2YFI - chains K and L of the 6 polymer chains in the assembly; structure by X-ray diffraction, 2.15 A resolution.

[Chain K]
Name: Biphenyl dioxygenase subunit alpha
Source organism: Burkholderia xenovorans
Notes: EC 1.14.12.18
UniProt: P37333 (BPHA_BURXL); numbering as in UniProt (aligned over 1-459)
Chain sequence (459 residues; row label = number of the first residue in the row):
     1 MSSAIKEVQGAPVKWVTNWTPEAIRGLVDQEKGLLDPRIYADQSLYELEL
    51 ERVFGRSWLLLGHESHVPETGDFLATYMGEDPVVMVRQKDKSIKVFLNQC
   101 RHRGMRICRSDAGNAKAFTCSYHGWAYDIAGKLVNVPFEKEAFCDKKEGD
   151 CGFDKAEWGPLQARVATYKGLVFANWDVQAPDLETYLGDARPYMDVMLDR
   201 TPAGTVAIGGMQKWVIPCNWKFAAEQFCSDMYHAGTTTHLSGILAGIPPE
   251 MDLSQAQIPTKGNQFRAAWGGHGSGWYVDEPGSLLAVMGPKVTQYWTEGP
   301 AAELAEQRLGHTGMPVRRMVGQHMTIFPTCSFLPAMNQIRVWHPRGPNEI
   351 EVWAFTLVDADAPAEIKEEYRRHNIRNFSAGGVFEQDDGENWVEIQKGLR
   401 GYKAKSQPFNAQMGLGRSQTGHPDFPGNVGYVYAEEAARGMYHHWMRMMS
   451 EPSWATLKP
Unresolved in the structure: 1-17, 144-152
Differences from the reference sequence: engineered mutation Ala335 (Thr in P37333), Met336 (Phe in P37333), Gln338 (Asn in P37333), Val341 (Ile in P37333), Phe409 (Leu in P37333)
Ion coordination: 2Fe-2S cluster Fe: Cys100, His102, Cys120, His123; Fe2+: His233, His239, Asp388
Small-molecule neighbours: 2Fe-2S cluster (FES): Cys100, His102, Arg103, Gly104, Met105, Cys120, Tyr122, His123, Gly124, Trp125
Curated features (UniProtKB/Swiss-Prot):
  - binding site ([2Fe-2S] cluster): Cys100, His102, Cys120, His123
  - binding site (Fe cation): His233, His239
Reported in the primary citation:
  - mutagenesis - T335A/F336M/N338Q, T335A/F336M/N338Q/I341V: decreased stability
  - mutagenesis - T335A/F336M/N338Q, T335A/F336M/N338Q/I341V: decreased catalytic activity
  - mutagenesis - F336M: decreased catalytic activity on biphenyl
  - catalytic residues: Gln226, Asp230 (citing earlier work)

[Chain L]
Name: Biphenyl dioxygenase subunit beta
Source organism: Burkholderia xenovorans
Notes: EC 1.14.12.18
UniProt: P37334 (BPHE_BURXL); residues 1-188 here = UniProt positions 1-188
Chain sequence (188 residues; numbered 1 to 188; the number before each row is that of its first residue):
     1 MTNPSPHFFKTFEWPSKAAGLELQNEIEQFYYREAQLLDHRAYEAWFALL
    51 DKDIHYFMPLRTNRMIREGELEYSGDQDLAHFDETHETMYGRIRKVTSDV
   101 GWAENPPSRTRHLVSNVIVKETATPDTFEVNSAFILYRNRLERQVDIFAG
   151 ERRDVLRRADNNLGFSIAKRTILLDASTLLSNNLSMFF
Unresolved in the structure: 1-8

[How chain K and chain L interact]
Pairs across the interface (78):
  Ser110(K) with Asn63(L); Met65(L)
  Asp111(K) with Thr62(L); Asn63(L), hydrogen bond (side chain-backbone)
  Ala112(K) with Arg64(L), hydrogen bond (backbone-side chain)
  Gly113(K) with Arg64(L); Glu68(L)
  Asn114(K) with Glu68(L), hydrogen bond (backbone-side chain)
  Ile208(K) with Gln77(L)
  Gly209(K) with Asp78(L); Leu79(L), hydrogen bond (backbone-backbone)
  Gly210(K) with Leu60(L); Leu79(L)
  Met211(K) with Leu60(L)
  Gln212(K) with Leu60(L); Leu79(L); Ala80(L), hydrogen bond (side chain-backbone)
  Lys213(K) with Thr178(L); Leu179(L), hydrogen bond (backbone-backbone)
  Trp214(K) with Leu179(L); Ser181(L); Asn182(L)
  Val215(K) with Thr178(L); Leu179(L), hydrogen bond (backbone-backbone); Ser181(L); Asn182(L), hydrogen bond (backbone-backbone)
  Thr237(K) with Trp102(L), hydrogen bond (backbone-side chain)
  Thr238(K) with Trp102(L)
  Leu240(K) with Val100(L), hydrophobic
  Ser241(K) with Lys95(L), hydrogen bond; Val100(L); Gly101(L)
  Leu244(K) with Arg94(L), hydrogen bond (backbone-side chain); Ser98(L)
  Ala245(K) with Gly91(L)
  Ile247(K) with Arg94(L), hydrogen bond (backbone-side chain)
  Pro248(K) with Arg94(L), hydrogen bond (backbone-side chain)
  Pro249(K) with Tyr90(L), hydrophobic
  Met251(K) with Arg94(L), hydrogen bond (backbone-side chain)
  Thr356(K) with Leu79(L)
  Arg371(K) with Asp76(L); Gln77(L); Asp78(L), hydrogen bond (side chain-backbone); Leu79(L); Asp83(L), salt bridge
  Arg372(K) with His55(L); Asp83(L), salt bridge; Glu84(L); Thr85(L)
  Ile375(K) with Leu79(L), hydrophobic; Ala80(L); His81(L); Asp83(L); Glu84(L); Arg92(L)
  Arg376(K) with Glu84(L); Thr88(L); Arg92(L)
  Ser379(K) with His81(L), hydrogen bond (side chain-backbone)
  Ala380(K) with Leu179(L), hydrophobic; Asn183(L); Leu184(L), hydrogen bond (backbone-backbone)
  Gly381(K) with Arg92(L), hydrogen bond (backbone-side chain); Leu184(L)
  Val383(K) with Arg92(L); Lys95(L)
  Gln386(K) with Lys95(L); Ala103(L); Leu184(L); Ser185(L)
  Asp387(K) with Lys95(L), salt bridge; Trp102(L); Ala103(L), hydrogen bond (side chain-backbone)
  Glu390(K) with Trp102(L); Arg140(L), salt bridge; Leu141(L)
  Val393(K) with Asn182(L)
  Glu394(K) with Leu141(L)
Also at the interface, not in a pair above, chain K (47 interface residues in all): Ile216, Pro217, Asp252, Leu253, Glu351, Ala354, Phe355, Glu368, Gly382, Lys397
Also at the interface, not in a pair above, chain L (41 interface residues in all): Phe82, Glu142, Gln144, Ser177, Leu180

[In short]
47 residues of chain K and 41 residues of chain L are in contact, with 19 hydrogen bonds and 4 salt bridges.
Polar pairs include Arg371(K)-Asp83(L), Arg372(K)-Asp83(L) and Asp387(K)-Lys95(L). Chain K binds 2Fe-2S
cluster. From the paper: catalytic residues Gln226(K) and Asp230(K); T335A/F336M/N338Q and
T335A/F336M/N338Q/I341V of chain K reduce stability.
Chain K is Biphenyl dioxygenase subunit alpha and chain L is Biphenyl dioxygenase subunit beta, both from
Burkholderia xenovorans; the structure, Crystal Structure of Biphenyl dioxygenase variant RR41 (BPDO-RR41),
was determined by X-ray diffraction together with 2YFJ from the same study.
